PDB entry 7KEE | X-ray diffraction, 3.45 A resolution | chains A and N of the 13 polymer chains in the assembly

Chain A:
Molecule: DNA-directed RNA polymerase II subunit RPB1
Organism: Saccharomyces cerevisiae (strain ATCC 204508 / S288c)
Notes: EC 2.7.7.6
UniProtKB: P04050 (RPB1_YEAST); residues 1-1733 here = UniProt positions 1-1733
Amino-acid sequence (1733 residues; each row starts with the number of its first residue):
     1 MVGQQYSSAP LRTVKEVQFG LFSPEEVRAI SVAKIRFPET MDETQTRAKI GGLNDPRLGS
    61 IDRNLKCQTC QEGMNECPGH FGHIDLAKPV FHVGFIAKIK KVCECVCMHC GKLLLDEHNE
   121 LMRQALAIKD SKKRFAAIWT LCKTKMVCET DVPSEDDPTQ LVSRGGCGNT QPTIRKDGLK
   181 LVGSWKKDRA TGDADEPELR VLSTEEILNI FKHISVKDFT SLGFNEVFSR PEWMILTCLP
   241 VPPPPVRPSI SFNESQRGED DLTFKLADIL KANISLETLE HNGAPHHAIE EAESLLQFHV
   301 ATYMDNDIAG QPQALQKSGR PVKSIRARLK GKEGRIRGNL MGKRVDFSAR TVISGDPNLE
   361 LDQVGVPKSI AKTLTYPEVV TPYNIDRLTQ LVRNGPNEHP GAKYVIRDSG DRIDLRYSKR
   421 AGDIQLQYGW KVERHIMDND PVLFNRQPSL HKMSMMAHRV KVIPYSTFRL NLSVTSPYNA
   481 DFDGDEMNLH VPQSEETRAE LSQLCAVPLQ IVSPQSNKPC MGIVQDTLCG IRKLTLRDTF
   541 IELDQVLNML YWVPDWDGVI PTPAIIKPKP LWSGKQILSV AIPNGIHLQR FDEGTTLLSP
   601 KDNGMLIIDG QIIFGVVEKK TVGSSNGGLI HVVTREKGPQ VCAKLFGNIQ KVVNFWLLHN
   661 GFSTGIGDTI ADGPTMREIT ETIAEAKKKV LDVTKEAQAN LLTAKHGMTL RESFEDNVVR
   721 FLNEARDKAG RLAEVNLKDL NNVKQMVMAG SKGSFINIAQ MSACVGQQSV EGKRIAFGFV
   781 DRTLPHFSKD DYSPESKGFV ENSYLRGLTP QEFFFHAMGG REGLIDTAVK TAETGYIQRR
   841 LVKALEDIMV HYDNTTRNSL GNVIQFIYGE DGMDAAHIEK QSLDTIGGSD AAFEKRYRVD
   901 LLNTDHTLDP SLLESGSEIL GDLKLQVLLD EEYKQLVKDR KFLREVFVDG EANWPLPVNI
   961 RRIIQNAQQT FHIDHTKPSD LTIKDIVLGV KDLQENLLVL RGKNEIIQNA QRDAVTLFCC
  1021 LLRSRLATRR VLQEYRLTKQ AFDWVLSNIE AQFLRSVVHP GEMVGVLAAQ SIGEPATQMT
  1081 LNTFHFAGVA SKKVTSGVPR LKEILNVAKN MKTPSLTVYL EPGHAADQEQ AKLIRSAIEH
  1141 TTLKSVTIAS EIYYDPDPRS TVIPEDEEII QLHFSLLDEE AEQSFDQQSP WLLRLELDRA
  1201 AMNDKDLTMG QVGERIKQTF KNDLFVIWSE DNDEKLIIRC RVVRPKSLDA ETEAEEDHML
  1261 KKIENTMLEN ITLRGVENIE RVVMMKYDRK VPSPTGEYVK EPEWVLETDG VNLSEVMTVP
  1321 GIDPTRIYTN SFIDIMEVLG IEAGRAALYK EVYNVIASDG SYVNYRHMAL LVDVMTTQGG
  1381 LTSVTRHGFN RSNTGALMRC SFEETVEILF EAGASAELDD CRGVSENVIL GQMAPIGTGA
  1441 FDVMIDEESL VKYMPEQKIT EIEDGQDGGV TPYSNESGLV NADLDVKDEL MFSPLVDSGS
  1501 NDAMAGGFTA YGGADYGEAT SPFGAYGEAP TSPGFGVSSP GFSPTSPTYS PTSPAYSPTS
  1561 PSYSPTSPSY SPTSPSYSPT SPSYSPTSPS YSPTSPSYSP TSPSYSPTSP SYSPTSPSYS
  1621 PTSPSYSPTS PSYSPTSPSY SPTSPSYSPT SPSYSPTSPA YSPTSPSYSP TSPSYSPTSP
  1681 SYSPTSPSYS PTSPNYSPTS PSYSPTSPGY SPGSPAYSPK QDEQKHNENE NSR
Disordered / not traced: 1-2, 150-160, 187-198, 1082-1091, 1177-1186, 1244-1253, 1446-1733
Ion coordination: Zn2+ site 1: Cys-67, Cys-70, Cys-77; Zn2+ site 2: Cys-110, Cys-148, Cys-167; Mg2+: Asp-483, Asp-485
Ligand contacts: WCG ((1S)-1,4-anhydro-5-O-[(R)-hydroxy{[(S)-hydroxy(phosphonooxy)phosphoryl]oxy}phosphoryl]-1-(3-methoxynaphthalen-2-yl)-D-ribitol): Asn-479, Asp-481, Asp-483, Lys-752
Swiss-Prot annotation at these positions:
  - region: Pro-248 to Asp-260 (Lid loop), Asn-306 to Lys-323 (Rudder loop), Pro-810 to Glu-822 (Bridging helix)
  - binding site (Zn(2+)): Cys-67, Cys-70, Cys-77, His-80, Cys-107, Cys-110, Cys-148, Cys-167
  - binding site (Mg(2+)): Asp-481, Asp-483, Asp-485
  - modified residue: Thr-1471 (Phosphothreonine)
  - cross-link (Glycyl lysine isopeptide (Lys-Gly)): Lys-695 (interchain with G-Cter in ubiquitin), Lys-1246 (interchain with G-Cter in ubiquitin), Lys-1350 (interchain with G-Cter in ubiquitin)
  - natural variant: Ser-1653 to Pro-1659 (deletion: In strain: A364A)
  - mutagenesis: Lys-1246 (K1246R: Impairs ubiquitination during transcription stress)

Chain N:
Molecule: Non-template DNA
Sequence (16 nucleotides; numbered 2 to 17; the number before each row is that of its first residue):
     2 GTCTGCTTAT CGGTAG
Disordered / not traced: 2, 14-17

How chain A and chain N interact:
Residue-residue contacts - 5 pairs, chain A then chain N:
  Lys-100(A) / DT8(N)  salt bridge to the phosphate
  Lys-101(A) / DC7(N)  salt bridge to the phosphate
  Lys-1109(A) / DT5(N)  salt bridge to the phosphate
  His-1387(A) / DT5(N)  sugar contact
  His-1387(A) / DG6(N)  phosphate contact
Also at the interface, not in a pair above, chain A (5 interface residues in all): Trp-139

Overview:
The interface between chain A and chain N involves 5 residues on one side and 4 on the other; the contacts
include 3 salt bridges. Among the polar pairs are Lys-100(A)/DT8(N), Lys-101(A)/DC7(N) and Lys-1109(A)/DT5(N).
Ligands of chain A: compound WCG.
Here chain A is DNA-directed RNA polymerase II subunit RPB1 (Saccharomyces cerevisiae (strain ATCC 204508 /
S288c)) and chain N is Non-template DNA. Entry 7KEE (RNA polymerase II elongation complex with unnatural base
dTPT3, rNaMTP bound to E-site) was determined by X-ray diffraction, deposited together with 7KED and 7KEF.
